Entry 3ZQX (X-ray diffraction, 1.04 A resolution); this record covers chain A.

== Chain A ==
Name: Cellulose 1,4-beta-cellobiosidase
From: Clostridium thermocellum
Notes: EC 3.2.1.91; fragment: family 3b carbohydrate binding module, residues 1004-1148
Reference sequence: Q59325 (Q59325_CLOTM); residues 1-145 here correspond to UniProt positions 1004-1148 (UniProt number = residue number + 1003)
Amino-acid sequence (146 residues; row label = number of the first residue in the row; numbering starts at 0):
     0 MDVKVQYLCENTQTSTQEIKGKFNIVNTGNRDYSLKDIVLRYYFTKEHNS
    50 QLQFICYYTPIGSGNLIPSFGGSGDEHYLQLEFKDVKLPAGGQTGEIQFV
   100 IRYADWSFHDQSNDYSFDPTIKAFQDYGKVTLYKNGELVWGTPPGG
Differences from the reference sequence: expression tag (0); engineered mutation Trp-105 (Asn1108 in Q59325)
Metal / ion sites: Ca2+: Thr-44, Glu-46, Asp-109, Asn-112, Asp-113

== Summary ==
Thr-44, Glu-46, Asp-109, Asn-112 and Asp-113 coordinate Ca2+.
Chain A is Cellulose 1,4-beta-cellobiosidase (Clostridium thermocellum); the structure, Carbohydrate-binding
module CBM3b from the cellulosomal cellobiohydrolase 9A from Clostridium thermocellum, was determined by X-ray
diffraction, deposited together with 2YLK.
